6TPI - chains A and B of the 3 polymer chains in the assembly; structure by X-ray diffraction, 2.10 A resolution.

# Chain A
Name: Murein hydrolase activator EnvC
Source organism: Escherichia coli (strain K12)
Reference sequence: P37690 (ENVC_ECOLI); residue numbers follow UniProt; this construct covers 35-419
Chain sequence (386 residues; each row starts with the number of its first residue):
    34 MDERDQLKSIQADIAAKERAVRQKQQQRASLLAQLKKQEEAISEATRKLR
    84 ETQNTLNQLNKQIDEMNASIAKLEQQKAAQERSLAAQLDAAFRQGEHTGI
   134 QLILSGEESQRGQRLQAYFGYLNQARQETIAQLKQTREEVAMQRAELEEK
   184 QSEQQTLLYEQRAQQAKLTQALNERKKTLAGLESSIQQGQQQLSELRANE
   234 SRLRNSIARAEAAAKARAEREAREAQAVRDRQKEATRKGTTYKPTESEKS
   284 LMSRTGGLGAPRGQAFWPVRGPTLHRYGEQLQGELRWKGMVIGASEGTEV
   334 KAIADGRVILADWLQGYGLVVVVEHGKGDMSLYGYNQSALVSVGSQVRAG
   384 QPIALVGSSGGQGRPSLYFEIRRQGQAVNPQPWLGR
Disordered / not traced: 34-39
Differences from the reference sequence: initiating methionine (34)

# Chain B
Name: Cell division protein FtsX
Source organism: Escherichia coli (strain K12)
Reference sequence: P0AC30 (FTSX_ECOLI); residues 110-209 here = UniProt positions 110-209
Chain sequence (110 residues; numbered 108 to 217; the number before each row is that of its first residue):
   108 MGQITVYLQKTLDDDAAAGVVAQLQAEQGVEKVNYLSREDALGEFRNWSG
   158 FGGALDMLEENPLPAVAVVIPKLDFQGTESLNTLRDRITQINGIDEVRMD
   208 DSLEHHHHHH
Disordered / not traced: 108, 210-217
Differences from the reference sequence: initiating methionine (108); expression tag (109, 210-217)
From the paper describing this entry:
  - conformationally variable residues (side-chain flip): Trp-155, Phe-158, Met-164
  - mutagenesis - F152A, W155A, F158A, F158E, R205A: unchanged binding to Murein hydrolase activator EnvC (chain A)
  - mutagenesis - F152E: unchanged binding to FtsX
  - mutagenesis - F152E: unchanged binding to FtsE
  - mutagenesis - F152E: unchanged binding to FtsA
  - mutagenesis - F152E: decreased growth in response to vancomycin or bacitracin
  - mutagenesis - F152E: abolished growth in response to 0.1% SDS broth
  - mutagenesis - Y114E: decreased growth in response to 0.1% SDS-agar

# Chain A / chain B interface
Pairs across the interface (36):
  Glu-114(A) / Leu-165(B)
  Ala-118(A) / Pro-169(B)
  Gln-120(A) / Phe-158(B)
  Leu-121(A) / Phe-152(B)
  Leu-121(A) / Phe-158(B)  hydrophobic
  Leu-121(A) / Leu-162(B)  hydrophobic
  Leu-121(A) / Leu-165(B)  hydrophobic
  Asp-122(A) / Lys-117(B)  salt bridge
  Asp-122(A) / Pro-169(B)
  Asp-122(A) / Leu-170(B)
  Asp-122(A) / Pro-171(B)
  Ala-124(A) / Phe-158(B)  hydrophobic
  Phe-125(A) / Ala-148(B)  hydrophobic
  Phe-125(A) / Phe-152(B)  hydrophobic
  Phe-125(A) / Leu-170(B)  hydrophobic
  Phe-125(A) / Pro-171(B)
  Phe-125(A) / Val-173(B)  hydrophobic
  Arg-126(A) / Tyr-114(B)  hydrogen bond (backbone-side chain)
  Arg-126(A) / Pro-171(B)
  Arg-126(A) / Asp-202(B)  salt bridge
  Arg-126(A) / Glu-203(B)  salt bridge
  Arg-126(A) / Arg-205(B)  hydrogen bond (backbone-side chain)
  Gln-127(A) / Arg-205(B)  hydrogen bond
  Glu-129(A) / Trp-155(B)
  His-130(A) / Phe-152(B)
  His-130(A) / Trp-155(B)
  Leu-135(A) / Asp-208(B)
  Arg-159(A) / Trp-155(B)
  Arg-159(A) / Phe-158(B)
  Ile-163(A) / Phe-158(B)
  Ile-163(A) / Gly-159(B)
  Ile-163(A) / Ala-161(B)  hydrophobic
  Ile-163(A) / Met-164(B)  hydrophobic
  Leu-166(A) / Met-164(B)  hydrophobic
  Lys-167(A) / Met-164(B)
  Arg-170(A) / Met-164(B)  hydrogen bond (side chain-backbone)
Interface residues without a listed pair, chain A (18 interface residues in all): Leu-117
Interface residues without a listed pair, chain B (22 interface residues in all): Glu-151, Gly-160, Asp-163
Interface features reported in the paper:
  - pairs named by the authors: Asp-122(A)/Lys-117(B) (salt bridge), Ala-124(A)/Trp-155(B) (hydrophobic contact), Arg-126(A)/Asp-202(B) (salt bridge), Glu-129(A)/Trp-155(B) (hydrophobic contact), His-130(A)/Trp-155(B) (hydrophobic contact)
  - interface residues, chain A: Glu-114(A)
  - interface residues, chain B: Tyr-114(B), Arg-145(B), Phe-152(B), Phe-158(B), Leu-162(B), Leu-165(B), Val-173(B)
  - hot spots on chain B (mutagenesis) - Y114A, Y114E, F152E, A161D, M164A, L165A: decreased binding to Murein hydrolase activator EnvC (chain A)

# In short
Chain A and chain B form an interface of 18 and 22 residues respectively; the contacts include 4 hydrogen
bonds and 3 salt bridges. Polar contacts include Asp-122(A)/Lys-117(B), Arg-126(A)/Asp-202(B) and
Arg-126(A)/Glu-203(B). The authors report salt bridges between Asp-122(A) and Lys-117(B) and Arg-126(A) and
Asp-202(B); hydrophobic contacts between Ala-124(A) and Trp-155(B), Glu-129(A) and Trp-155(B) and His-130(A)
and Trp-155(B). From the paper: Y114A, Y114E and F152E of chain B, among others, reduce binding to Murein
hydrolase activator EnvC (chain A); interface residues Glu-114(A) and Tyr-114(B) among others; 11
substitutions were tested in all.
Chain A is Murein hydrolase activator EnvC and chain B is Cell division protein FtsX, both from Escherichia
coli (strain K12); the structure, EnvC bound to the FtsX periplasmic domain, was determined by X-ray
diffraction.
